PDB entry 9DXX | X-ray diffraction, 2.37 A resolution | chains A and B of the 3 polymer chains in the assembly

Chain A:
Name: Hemagglutinin HA1 chain
Source organism: Influenza A virus (A/Puerto Rico/8/1934(H1N1))
UniProtKB: P03452 (HEMA_I34A1); the construct lacks a stretch of the UniProt sequence, so the offset changes along the chain: 11-54 = UniProt 18-61; 55-83 = UniProt 63-91; 84-95 = UniProt 93-104; 96-125 = UniProt 106-135; 2 more segments
Chain sequence (328 residues; each row starts with the number of its first residue; a row labelled like 125A-125C holds insertion residues (125A, then the next letters in order)):
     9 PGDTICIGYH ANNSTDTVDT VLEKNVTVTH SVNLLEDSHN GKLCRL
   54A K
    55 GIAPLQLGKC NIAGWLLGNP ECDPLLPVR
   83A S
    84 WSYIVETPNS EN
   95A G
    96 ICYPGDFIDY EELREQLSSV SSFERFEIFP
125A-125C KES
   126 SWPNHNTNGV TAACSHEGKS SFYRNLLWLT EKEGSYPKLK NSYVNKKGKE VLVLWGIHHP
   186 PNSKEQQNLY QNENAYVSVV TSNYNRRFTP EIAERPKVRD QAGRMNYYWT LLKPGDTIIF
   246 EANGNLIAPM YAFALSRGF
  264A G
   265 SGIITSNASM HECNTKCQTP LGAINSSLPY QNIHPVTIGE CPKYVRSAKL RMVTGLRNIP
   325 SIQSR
Not modelled in the structure: 326-329
Cystine bridges: Cys52-Cys277, Cys64-Cys76, Cys97-Cys139, Cys281-Cys305
Covalent attachments: N-acetylglucosamine (NAG) linked to Asn21, Asn271, Asn289
Differences from the reference sequence: expression tag (9-10)
UniProt features mapped onto this chain:
  - site: Arg329 (Cleavage)
  - glycosylation (N-linked (GlcNAc...) asparagine): Asn20, Asn21, Asn33, Asn271, Asn289

Chain B:
Name: Hemagglutinin HA2 chain
Source organism: Influenza A virus (A/Puerto Rico/8/1934(H1N1))
UniProtKB: P03452 (HEMA_I34A1); residues 1-176 here correspond to UniProt positions 344-519 (UniProt number = residue number + 343)
Chain sequence (176 residues; each row starts with the number of its first residue):
     1 GLFGAIAGFI EGGWTGMIDG WYGYHHQNEQ GSGYAADQKS TQNAINGITN KVNTVIEKMN
    61 IQFTAVGKEF NKLEKRMENL NKKVDDGFLD IWTYNAELLV LLENERTLDF HDSNVKNLYE
   121 KVKSQLKNNA KEIGNGCFEF YHKCDNECME SVRNGTYDYP KYSEESKLNR EKVDGV
Not modelled in the structure: 172-176
Cystine bridges: Cys144-Cys148
Covalent attachments: N-acetylglucosamine (NAG) linked to Asn154
Small-molecule neighbours: TOE (2-[2-(2-methoxy-ethoxy)-ethoxy]-ethoxyl): Trp14, His25, Tyr34, Asn135, Cys137
UniProt features mapped onto this chain:
  - glycosylation: Asn154 (N-linked (GlcNAc...) asparagine)

How chain A and chain B interact:
Cross-chain cystine bridges: Cys14(A)-Cys137(B)
Pairs across the interface (125; chain A residue first):
  Asp11(A) - Gln27(B)
  Asp11(A) - Asn28(B)
  Asp11(A) - Phe138(B)
  Asp11(A) - Glu139(B)
  Asp11(A) - Phe140(B)  hydrogen bond (backbone-backbone)
  Asp11(A) - Lys143(B)
  Asp11(A) - Cys144(B)  hydrogen bond (side chain-backbone)
  Thr12(A) - His25(B)
  Thr12(A) - His26(B)
  Thr12(A) - Gln27(B)  hydrogen bond (backbone-backbone)
  Thr12(A) - Phe138(B)
  Thr12(A) - Met149(B)
  Ile13(A) - His25(B)
  Ile13(A) - Cys137(B)
  Ile13(A) - Phe138(B)  hydrogen bond (backbone-backbone)
  Ile13(A) - Phe140(B)  hydrophobic
  Ile13(A) - Val152(B)  hydrophobic
  Cys14(A) - Trp14(B)
  Cys14(A) - Gly23(B)
  Cys14(A) - Tyr24(B)
  Cys14(A) - His25(B)  hydrogen bond (backbone-backbone)
  Cys14(A) - Gly136(B)
  Cys14(A) - Cys137(B)  disulfide
  Ile15(A) - Ile10(B)
  Ile15(A) - Trp14(B)
  Ile15(A) - Gly23(B)
  Ile15(A) - Val122(B)  hydrophobic
  Ile15(A) - Gly136(B)  hydrogen bond (backbone-backbone)
  Ile15(A) - Phe138(B)  hydrophobic
  Gly16(A) - Trp14(B)
  Gly16(A) - Met17(B)
  Gly16(A) - Tyr22(B)
  Gly16(A) - Gly23(B)  hydrogen bond (backbone-backbone)
  Tyr17(A) - Ile6(B)
  Tyr17(A) - Ala7(B)  hydrogen bond (side chain-backbone)
  Tyr17(A) - Ile10(B)  hydrogen bond (side chain-backbone)
  Tyr17(A) - Glu11(B)
  Tyr17(A) - Gly12(B)  hydrogen bond (side chain-backbone)
  Tyr17(A) - Gly13(B)
  Tyr17(A) - Trp14(B)  hydrogen bond (backbone-backbone)
  Tyr17(A) - Met17(B)
  Tyr17(A) - Trp21(B)
  His18(A) - Trp14(B)
  His18(A) - Met17(B)  hydrogen bond (side chain-backbone)
  His18(A) - Gly20(B)
  His18(A) - Trp21(B)  hydrogen bond (backbone-backbone)
  Ala19(A) - Gly13(B)
  Ala19(A) - Trp14(B)  hydrogen bond (backbone-backbone)
  Ala19(A) - Thr15(B)
  Val26(A) - Asn104(B)
  Asp27(A) - Leu101(B)
  Asp27(A) - Asn104(B)  hydrogen bond (backbone-side chain)
  Thr28(A) - Leu101(B)
  Thr28(A) - Glu105(B)  hydrogen bond
  Thr28(A) - Leu108(B)
  Val29(A) - Glu105(B)  hydrogen bond (backbone-side chain)
  Leu30(A) - Glu105(B)  hydrogen bond (backbone-side chain)
  Thr37(A) - Trp21(B)
  His38(A) - Trp21(B)  hydrogen bond
  Glu106(A) - Glu69(B)
  Glu106(A) - Asn71(B)
  Arg109(A) - Glu69(B)  salt bridge
  Glu110(A) - Lys68(B)  salt bridge
  Gly264A(A) - Thr64(B)  hydrogen bond (backbone-side chain)
  Ser265(A) - Thr64(B)
  Ile267(A) - Val66(B)
  Pro293(A) - Ile56(B)
  Pro293(A) - Met59(B)  hydrophobic
  Tyr294(A) - Val55(B)
  Tyr294(A) - Met59(B)
  Tyr294(A) - Ala96(B)  hydrophobic
  Pro299(A) - Ala65(B)
  Val300(A) - Ala65(B)
  Val300(A) - Val66(B)  hydrophobic
  Thr301(A) - Gln62(B)
  Thr301(A) - Phe63(B)
  Thr301(A) - Thr64(B)
  Thr301(A) - Ala65(B)  hydrogen bond (backbone-backbone)
  Ile302(A) - Thr64(B)
  Ile302(A) - Val66(B)  hydrophobic
  Gly303(A) - Gln62(B)
  Gly303(A) - Phe63(B)
  Gly303(A) - Thr64(B)  hydrogen bond (backbone-side chain)
  Glu304(A) - Ile61(B)
  Glu304(A) - Gln62(B)
  Glu304(A) - Phe63(B)
  Cys305(A) - Gln62(B)  hydrogen bond (backbone-backbone)
  Pro306(A) - Gln62(B)
  Lys307(A) - Met59(B)
  Lys307(A) - Gln62(B)  hydrogen bond
  Lys307(A) - Trp92(B)
  Tyr308(A) - Leu89(B)
  Val309(A) - Leu89(B)  hydrophobic
  Val309(A) - Thr93(B)
  Arg310(A) - Asp86(B)  salt bridge
  Arg310(A) - Leu89(B)
  Arg310(A) - Asp90(B)  salt bridge
  Arg310(A) - Thr93(B)  hydrogen bond (backbone-side chain)
  Ser311(A) - Thr93(B)
  Ser311(A) - Glu97(B)  hydrogen bond
  Leu314(A) - Ala96(B)
  Leu314(A) - Glu97(B)
  Arg315(A) - Val100(B)
  Arg315(A) - Asn104(B)  hydrogen bond (backbone-side chain)
  Met316(A) - Val55(B)  hydrophobic
  Met316(A) - Asn104(B)
  Val317(A) - Asn104(B)  hydrogen bond (backbone-side chain)
  Val317(A) - Thr107(B)
  Val317(A) - Leu108(B)  hydrophobic
  Thr318(A) - Trp21(B)
  Thr318(A) - Ile48(B)
  Thr318(A) - Thr107(B)
  Thr318(A) - His111(B)  hydrogen bond (backbone-side chain)
  Gly319(A) - Trp21(B)
  Gly319(A) - Leu108(B)
  Gly319(A) - His111(B)  hydrogen bond (backbone-side chain)
  Leu320(A) - Trp21(B)
  Leu320(A) - His111(B)
  Arg321(A) - Leu108(B)
  Ile323(A) - Ala7(B)  hydrophobic
  Ile323(A) - Glu11(B)
  Ile323(A) - Gly12(B)
  Ile323(A) - Gly13(B)  hydrogen bond (backbone-backbone)
  Ser325(A) - Gly12(B)
  Ser325(A) - Gly13(B)  hydrogen bond (side chain-backbone)
Other interface residues (no listed pair), chain A (58 interface residues in all): Gly10, Asn20, Glu31, Lys32, Val34, Val36, Val40, Leu42, Gly266, Ile268, Pro324
Other interface residues (no listed pair), chain B (68 interface residues in all): Ile18, Glu29, Val52, Gly67, Phe70, Leu99, Val115, Leu118, Tyr119, Leu126, Ile133, His142, Arg153

In short:
Chain A and chain B form an interface of 58 and 68 residues respectively, with 1 disulfide bond, 32 hydrogen
bonds and 4 salt bridges. Polar pairs include Arg109(A)-Glu69(B), Glu110(A)-Lys68(B) and Arg310(A)-Asp86(B).
Chain B binds compound TOE. Covalently linked N-acetylglucosamine: at Asn21(A), Asn271(A) and Asn289(A).
Here chain A is Hemagglutinin HA1 chain and chain B is Hemagglutinin HA2 chain, both from Influenza A virus
(A/Puerto Rico/8/1934(H1N1)). Entry 9DXX (Crystal structure of the A/Puerto Rico/8/1934 (H1N1) influenza virus
hemagglutinin in complex with D-peptide) was determined by X-ray diffraction.
